7VOY - chains O and Q of the 37 polymer chains in the assembly; structure by electron microscopy, 4.20 A resolution (low resolution: residue-level contacts below are approximate; hydrogen-bond / salt-bridge calls are withheld).

# Chain O (and Q)
Protein: Light-harvesting protein B-875 alpha chain
Organism: Cereibacter sphaeroides 2.4.1
Notes: chain Q of this document is another copy of the same molecule, construct and numbering; everything in this record applies to it too
UniProt: Q3J1A4 (LHA1_RHOS4); residue numbers follow UniProt; this construct covers 1-58
Amino-acid sequence (58 residues; row label = number of the first residue in the row):
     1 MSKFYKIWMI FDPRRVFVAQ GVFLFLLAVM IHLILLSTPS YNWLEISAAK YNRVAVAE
Not modelled in the structure: 55-58
Residues lining bound ligands:
  - bacteriochlorophyll a (BCL), molecule 1: L24, F25, A28, H32, L35, W43
  - bacteriochlorophyll a (BCL), molecule 2: L24, L27, A28, I31, H32, L35, Y41
UniProt features mapped onto this chain:
  - binding site (a bacteriochlorophyll): H32

# How chain O and chain Q interact
Residue-residue contacts - 9 pairs, chain O then chain Q:
  I10(O) - F17(Q)
  F11(O) - F17(Q)
  F11(O) - V18(Q)
  F23(O) - F25(Q)
  L35(O) - L44(Q)
  T38(O) - L44(Q)
  Y41(O) - L44(Q)
  Y41(O) - S47(Q)
  Y41(O) - R53(Q)
Other interface residues (no listed pair), chain O (10 interface residues in all): R15, L27, I34, S40
Other interface residues (no listed pair), chain Q (9 interface residues in all): R14, L36, A48

# Summary
10 residues of chain O face 9 of chain Q across their interface. Ligands of chain O: bacteriochlorophyll a.
UniProt lists bacteriochlorophyll-binding residue H32(O) on chain O.
Chain O and chain Q are both Light-harvesting protein B-875 alpha chain (Cereibacter sphaeroides 2.4.1); the
structure, Rba sphaeroides PufX-KO RC-LH1, was determined by electron microscopy, deposited together with
7VA9, 7VB9, 7VNM, 7VOR and 7VOT.
